Entry 8SO0 (electron microscopy, 2.80 A resolution); this record covers chains B and C of the 4 polymer chains in the assembly.

== Chain B ==
Name: Serine/threonine-protein phosphatase 2A 55 kDa regulatory subunit B alpha isoform
From: Homo sapiens
UniProtKB: P63151 (2ABA_HUMAN); numbering as in UniProt (aligned over 2-447)
Chain sequence (451 residues; each row starts with the number of its first residue; numbers below 1 keep their minus sign (Gly-3 is residue -3)):
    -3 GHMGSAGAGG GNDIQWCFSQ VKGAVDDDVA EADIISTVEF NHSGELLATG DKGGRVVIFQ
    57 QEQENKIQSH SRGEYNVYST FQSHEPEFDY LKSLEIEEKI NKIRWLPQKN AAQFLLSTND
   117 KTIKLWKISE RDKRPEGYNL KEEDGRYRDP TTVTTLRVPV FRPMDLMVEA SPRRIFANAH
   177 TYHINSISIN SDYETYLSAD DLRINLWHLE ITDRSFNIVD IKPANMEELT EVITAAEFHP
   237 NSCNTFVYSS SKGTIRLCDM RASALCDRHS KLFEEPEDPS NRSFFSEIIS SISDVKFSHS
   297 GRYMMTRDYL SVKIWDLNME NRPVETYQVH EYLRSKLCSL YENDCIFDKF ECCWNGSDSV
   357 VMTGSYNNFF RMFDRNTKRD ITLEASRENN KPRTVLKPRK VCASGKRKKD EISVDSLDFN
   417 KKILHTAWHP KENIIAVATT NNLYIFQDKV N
Not modelled in the structure: -3 to 7, 21-25, 61-65, 273-275, 400-402, 447
Construct notes: expression tag (-3 to 1)

== Chain C ==
Name: Serine/threonine-protein phosphatase 2A catalytic subunit alpha isoform
From: Homo sapiens
Notes: EC 3.1.3.16
UniProtKB: P67775 (PP2AA_HUMAN); numbering as in UniProt (aligned over 1-309)
Chain sequence (311 residues; each row starts with the number of its first residue; numbers below 1 keep their minus sign (Gly-1 is residue -1)):
    -1 GHMDEKVFTK ELDQWIEQLN ECKQLSESQV KSLCEKAKEI LTKESNVQEV RCPVTVCGDV
    59 HGQFHDLMEL FRIGGKSPDT NYLFMGDYVD RGYYSVETVT LLVALKVRYR ERITILRGNH
   119 ESRQITQVYG FYDECLRKYG NANVWKYFTD LFDYLPLTAL VDGQIFCLHG GLSPSIDTLD
   179 HIRALDRLQE VPHEGPMCDL LWSDPDDRGG WGISPRGAGY TFGQDISETF NHANGLTLVS
   239 RAHQLVMEGY NWCHDRNVVT IFSAPNYCYR CGNQAAIMEL DDTLKYSFLQ FDPAPRRGEP
   299 HVTRRTPDYF L
Not modelled in the structure: -1 to 1
Modified residues: Leu309 (methyl L-leucinate; MLL)
Construct notes: expression tag (-1 to 0)
Metal / ion sites: Zn2+: Asp57, His59, Asp85; Fe ion: Asp85, Asn117, His167, His241
From the paper describing this entry:
  - catalytic residues: Arg268 (proposed by the authors, not directly observed)
  - conformationally variable residues (order/disorder transition): Arg294 to Leu309
  - catalytic residues: Arg89, Arg214

== How chain B and chain C interact ==
Contacting residue pairs (39):
  Tyr86(B) - Arg89(C)  hydrogen bond (backbone-side chain)
  Tyr86(B) - Val126(C)
  Tyr86(B) - Tyr127(C)
  Tyr86(B) - Gly128(C)
  Tyr86(B) - Asp131(C)  hydrogen bond
  Leu87(B) - Arg89(C)
  Leu87(B) - Tyr91(C)
  Leu87(B) - Cys266(C)
  Leu87(B) - Tyr267(C)  hydrophobic
  Leu87(B) - Arg268(C)  hydrogen bond (backbone-side chain)
  Ala175(B) - Val300(C)
  Asn201(B) - Val300(C)
  Leu202(B) - Tyr307(C)  hydrogen bond (backbone-side chain)
  Leu202(B) - Phe308(C)  hydrophobic
  His204(B) - Tyr307(C)
  Ile207(B) - Tyr307(C)  hydrophobic
  Asp209(B) - His299(C)  hydrogen bond (backbone-side chain)
  Arg210(B) - His299(C)
  Arg210(B) - Asp306(C)  salt bridge
  Ser211(B) - His299(C)  hydrogen bond (backbone-backbone)
  Ser211(B) - Val300(C)
  Ser211(B) - Thr301(C)  hydrogen bond (backbone-backbone)
  Ser211(B) - Tyr307(C)
  Phe212(B) - Thr301(C)
  Phe212(B) - Arg302(C)
  Phe212(B) - Arg303(C)
  Phe212(B) - Thr304(C)
  Phe212(B) - Pro305(C)
  Phe212(B) - Tyr307(C)
  Asn213(B) - Val300(C)
  Asn213(B) - Thr301(C)  hydrogen bond (backbone-backbone)
  Asn213(B) - Arg302(C)  hydrogen bond
  Ile214(B) - Arg302(C)  hydrogen bond (backbone-side chain)
  Val215(B) - Arg302(C)
  Asp216(B) - Arg302(C)
  Met256(B) - Phe308(C)  hydrophobic
  Ala260(B) - Thr304(C)
  Leu261(B) - Arg302(C)
  Asp263(B) - Arg302(C)  salt bridge
Interface residues without a listed pair, chain B (22 interface residues in all): Lys88, Ser89, Trp203

== Summary ==
22 residues of chain B face 19 of chain C across their interface, with 10 hydrogen bonds and 2 salt bridges.
Polar contacts include Arg210(B)-Asp306(C), Asp263(B)-Arg302(C) and Tyr86(B)-Arg89(C). Asp57(C), His59(C) and
Asp85(C) coordinate Zn2+. Asp85(C), Asn117(C), His167(C) and His241(C) coordinate a Fe ion ion. The paper
reports catalytic residues Arg268(C), Arg89(C) and Arg214(C); conformational variability at Arg294(C).
Here chain B is Serine/threonine-protein phosphatase 2A 55 kDa regulatory subunit B alpha isoform and chain C
is Serine/threonine-protein phosphatase 2A catalytic subunit alpha isoform, both from Homo sapiens. Entry 8SO0
(Cryo-EM structure of the PP2A:B55-FAM122A complex) was determined by electron microscopy, deposited together
with 8TWE, 8TWI and 8TTB.
